8WID - chains a and m of the 23 polymer chains in the assembly; structure by electron microscopy, 3.50 A resolution.

# Chain a
Molecule: 16S rRNA
Source organism: Mycolicibacterium smegmatis MC2 155
Sequence (1516 nucleotides; each row starts with the number of its first residue):
     7 UUUGGAGAGUUUGAUCCUGGCUCAGGACGAACGCUGGCGGCGUGCUUAAC
    57 ACAUGCAAGUCGAACGGAAAGGCCCUUUCGGGGGUACUCGAGUGGCGAAC
   107 GGGUGAGUAACACGUGGGUGAUCUGCCCUGCACUUUGGGAUAAGCCUGGG
   157 AAACUGGGUCUAAUACCGAAUACACCCUGCUGGUCGCAUGGCCUGGUAGG
   207 GGAAAGCUUUUGCGGUGUGGGAUGGGCCCGCGGCCUAUCAGCUUGUUGGU
   257 GGGGUGAUGGCCUACCAAGGCGACGACGGGUAGCCGGCCUGAGAGGGUGA
   307 CCGGCCACACUGGGACUGAGAUACGGCCCAGACUCCUACGGGAGGCAGCA
   357 GUGGGGAAUAUUGCACAAUGGGCGCAAGCCUGAUGCAGCGACGCCGCGUG
   407 AGGGAUGACGGCCUUCGGGUUGUAAACCUCUUUCAGCACAGACGAAGCGC
   457 AAGUGACGGUAUGUGCAGAAGAAGGACCGGCCAACUACGUGCCAGCAGCC
   507 GCGGUAAUACGUAGGGUCCGAGCGUUGUCCGGAAUUACUGGGCGUAAAGA
   557 GCUCGUAGGUGGUUUGUCGCGUUGUUCGUGAAAACUCACAGCUUAACUGU
   607 GGGCGUGCGGGCGAUACGGGCAGACUAGAGUACUGCAGGGGAGACUGGAA
   657 UUCCUGGUGUAGCGGUGGAAUGCGCAGAUAUCAGGAGGAACACCGGUGGC
   707 GAAGGCGGGUCUCUGGGCAGUAACUGACGCUGAGGAGCGAAAGCGUGGGG
   757 AGCGAACAGGAUUAGAUACCCUGGUAGUCCACGCCGUAAACGGUGGGUAC
   807 UAGGUGUGGGUUUCCUUCCUUGGGAUCCGUGCCGUAGCUAACGCAUUAAG
   857 UACCCCGCCUGGGGAGUACGGCCGCAAGGCUAAAACUCAAAGGAAUUGAC
   907 GGGGGCCCGCACAAGCGGCGGAGCAUGUGGAUUAAUUCGAUGCAACGCGA
   957 AGAACCUUACCUGGGUUUGACAUGCACAGGACGCCGGCAGAGAUGUCGGU
  1007 UCCCUUGUGGCCUGUGUGCAGGUGGUGCAUGGCUGUCGUCAGCUCGUGUC
  1057 GUGAGAUGUUGGGUUAAGUCCCGCAACGAGCGCAACCCUUGUCUCAUGUU
  1107 GCCAGCACGUUAUGGUGGGGACUCGUGAGAGACUGCCGGGGUCAACUCGG
  1157 AGGAAGGUGGGGAUGACGUCAAGUCAUCAUGCCCCUUAUGUCCAGGGCUU
  1207 CACACAUGCUACAAUGGCCGGUACAAAGGGCUGCGAUGCCGUGAGGUGGA
  1257 GCGAAUCCUUUCAAAGCCGGUCUCAGUUCGGAUCGGGGUCUGCAACUCGA
  1307 CCCCGUGAAGUCGGAGUCGCUAGUAAUCGCAGAUCAGCAACGCUGCGGUG
  1357 AAUACGUUCCCGGGCCUUGUACACACCGCCCGUCACGUCAUGAAAGUCGG
  1407 UAACACCCGAAGCCGGUGGCCUAACCCUUGUGGAGGGAGCCGUCGAAGGU
  1457 GGGAUCGGCGAUUGGGACGAAGUCGUAACAAGGUAGCCGUACCGGAAGGU
  1507 GCGGCUGGAUCACCUC
Not modelled in the structure: 7

# Chain m
Protein: 30S ribosomal protein S12
Source organism: Mycolicibacterium smegmatis MC2 155
UniProt: A0QS96 (RS12_MYCS2); residue numbers follow UniProt; this construct covers 1-124
Chain sequence (124 residues; row label = number of the first residue in the row):
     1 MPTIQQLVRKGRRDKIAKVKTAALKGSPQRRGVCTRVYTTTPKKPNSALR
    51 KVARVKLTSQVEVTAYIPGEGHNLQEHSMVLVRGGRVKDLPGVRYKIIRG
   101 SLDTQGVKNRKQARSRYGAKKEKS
Not modelled in the structure: 1, 124
UniProt features mapped onto this chain:
  - modified residue: Asp89 (3-methylthioaspartic acid)

# How chain a and chain m interact
Contacting residue pairs (108):
  G26(a) - Lys15(m)  salt bridge to the phosphate
  U28(a) - Lys20(m)  salt bridge to the phosphate
  A37(a) - Gln29(m)  hydrogen bond to the sugar
  C38(a) - Gln29(m)  sugar contact
  C38(a) - Ile98(m)  sugar contact
  G39(a) - Ser115(m)  hydrogen bond to the sugar
  G39(a) - Gly118(m)  sugar contact
  C40(a) - Arg114(m)  hydrogen bond to the sugar
  C40(a) - Ser115(m)  sugar contact
  C40(a) - Ala119(m)  sugar contact
  C40(a) - Lys120(m)  salt bridge to the phosphate
  C40(a) - Lys121(m)  phosphate contact
  U41(a) - Lys120(m)  phosphate contact
  U41(a) - Lys121(m)  hydrogen bond to the phosphate
  C241(a) - Arg13(m)  salt bridge to the phosphate
  U242(a) - Arg13(m)  salt bridge to the phosphate
  G362(a) - Arg30(m)  phosphate contact
  G362(a) - Arg31(m)  salt bridge to the phosphate
  G362(a) - Thr58(m)  phosphate contact
  A363(a) - Ser27(m)  base contact
  A363(a) - Pro28(m)  base contact
  A363(a) - Gln29(m)  base contact
  A363(a) - Arg30(m)  phosphate contact
  A363(a) - Arg31(m)  salt bridge to the phosphate
  A363(a) - Thr58(m)  hydrogen bond to the phosphate
  A363(a) - Leu81(m)  sugar contact
  G480(a) - Lys121(m)  phosphate contact
  G481(a) - Arg114(m)  salt bridge to the phosphate
  G481(a) - Ser115(m)  phosphate contact
  G481(a) - Lys121(m)  salt bridge to the phosphate
  A482(a) - Ala113(m)  phosphate contact
  A482(a) - Arg114(m)  hydrogen bond to the phosphate
  A482(a) - Ser115(m)  hydrogen bond to the phosphate
  C483(a) - Ala113(m)  phosphate contact
  C483(a) - Arg116(m)  salt bridge to the phosphate
  C498(a) - Ser47(m)  base contact
  C499(a) - Ser47(m)  hydrogen bond to the phosphate
  A500(a) - Ala48(m)  phosphate contact
  A500(a) - Leu49(m)  hydrogen bond to the phosphate
  A500(a) - Glu70(m)  hydrogen bond to the sugar
  G501(a) - Arg50(m)  hydrogen bond to the base
  G501(a) - Lys51(m)  salt bridge to the phosphate
  G501(a) - Gly69(m)  phosphate contact
  G501(a) - Glu70(m)  phosphate contact
  C502(a) - Asn46(m)  base contact
  C502(a) - Arg50(m)  base contact
  C502(a) - Tyr66(m)  hydrogen bond to the phosphate
  C502(a) - Pro68(m)  phosphate contact
  C502(a) - Gly69(m)  hydrogen bond to the phosphate
  C502(a) - Asp89(m)  base contact
  A503(a) - Arg50(m)  base contact
  A503(a) - Val87(m)  base contact
  A503(a) - Lys88(m)  base contact
  A503(a) - Asp89(m)  base contact
  A503(a) - Arg116(m)  salt bridge to the phosphate
  G504(a) - Arg86(m)  phosphate contact
  C505(a) - Lys88(m)  phosphate contact
  C506(a) - Lys88(m)  salt bridge to the phosphate
  G507(a) - Asn46(m)  hydrogen bond to the base
  G507(a) - Asp89(m)  base contact
  C508(a) - Asn46(m)  base contact
  G509(a) - Asn46(m)  base contact
  G509(a) - Ser47(m)  hydrogen bond to the base
  G517(a) - Arg110(m)  salt bridge to the phosphate
  U518(a) - Arg110(m)  salt bridge to the phosphate
  U518(a) - Lys111(m)  hydrogen bond to the phosphate
  U518(a) - Gln112(m)  hydrogen bond to the phosphate
  A519(a) - Lys111(m)  phosphate contact
  A519(a) - Gln112(m)  hydrogen bond to the phosphate
  U531(a) - Arg83(m)  sugar contact
  U532(a) - Pro28(m)  hydrogen bond to the sugar
  U532(a) - Gln29(m)  base contact
  U532(a) - Gly84(m)  phosphate contact
  G533(a) - Pro28(m)  sugar contact
  U534(a) - Lys20(m)  phosphate contact
  U541(a) - Lys15(m)  hydrogen bond to the base
  U542(a) - Arg12(m)  base contact
  U542(a) - Arg13(m)  hydrogen bond to the base
  U542(a) - Asp14(m)  hydrogen bond to the sugar
  U542(a) - Lys15(m)  base contact
  A543(a) - Arg12(m)  base contact
  C544(a) - Leu7(m)  phosphate contact
  C544(a) - Arg12(m)  salt bridge to the phosphate
  G547(a) - Pro2(m)  base contact
  G547(a) - Arg12(m)  hydrogen bond to the base
  G548(a) - Pro2(m)  base contact
  G564(a) - Gln5(m)  sugar contact
  G565(a) - Gln5(m)  sugar contact
  A739(a) - Arg9(m)  sugar contact
  C861(a) - Thr3(m)  phosphate contact
  C862(a) - Thr3(m)  phosphate contact
  C862(a) - Gln5(m)  phosphate contact
  C862(a) - Gln6(m)  phosphate contact
  C862(a) - Arg9(m)  salt bridge to the phosphate
  G863(a) - Gln6(m)  hydrogen bond to the phosphate
  G863(a) - Arg9(m)  salt bridge to the phosphate
  G863(a) - Lys10(m)  salt bridge to the phosphate
  C864(a) - Pro2(m)  base contact
  C864(a) - Lys10(m)  salt bridge to the phosphate
  U866(a) - Arg12(m)  base contact
  U866(a) - Lys15(m)  sugar contact
  G867(a) - Lys15(m)  salt bridge to the phosphate
  C892(a) - Arg94(m)  salt bridge to the phosphate
  U893(a) - Gly92(m)  phosphate contact
  U893(a) - Arg94(m)  salt bridge to the phosphate
  C894(a) - Lys43(m)  salt bridge to the phosphate
  A895(a) - Lys88(m)  salt bridge to the phosphate
  A1476(a) - Lys44(m)  hydrogen bond to the base
Other interface residues (no listed pair), chain a (58 interface residues in all): C29, A36, G530, A891
Other interface residues (no listed pair), chain m (61 interface residues in all): Lys18, Thr21, Leu24, Gly26, Pro91, Arg99, Gly100, Ser101, Asn109, Tyr117

# Summary
The interface between chain a and chain m involves 58 residues on one side and 61 on the other; the contacts
include 25 hydrogen bonds and 25 salt bridges. Polar contacts include G501(a)-Arg50(m), G507(a)-Asn46(m) and
G509(a)-Ser47(m).
Here chain a is 16S rRNA and chain m is 30S ribosomal protein S12, both from Mycolicibacterium smegmatis MC2
155. Entry 8WID (Cryo- EM structure of Mycobacterium smegmatis 30S ribosomal subunit (body 2) of 70S ribosome,
E- tRNA ...) was determined by electron microscopy (same publication as 8WHX, 8WHY, 8WI7, 8WI8, 8WI9, 8WIB,
8WIC and 8WIF).
